7KUV - chain A; structure by X-ray diffraction, 2.15 A resolution.

Chain A:
Name: Polyamine deacetylase HDAC10
From: Danio rerio
Notes: EC 3.5.1.48, 3.5.1.62
UniProt: F1QCV2 (HDA10_DANRE); residue numbers follow UniProt; this construct covers 2-675
Amino-acid sequence (678 residues; each row starts with the number of its first residue; numbers below 1 keep their minus sign (Ser-1 is residue -1)):
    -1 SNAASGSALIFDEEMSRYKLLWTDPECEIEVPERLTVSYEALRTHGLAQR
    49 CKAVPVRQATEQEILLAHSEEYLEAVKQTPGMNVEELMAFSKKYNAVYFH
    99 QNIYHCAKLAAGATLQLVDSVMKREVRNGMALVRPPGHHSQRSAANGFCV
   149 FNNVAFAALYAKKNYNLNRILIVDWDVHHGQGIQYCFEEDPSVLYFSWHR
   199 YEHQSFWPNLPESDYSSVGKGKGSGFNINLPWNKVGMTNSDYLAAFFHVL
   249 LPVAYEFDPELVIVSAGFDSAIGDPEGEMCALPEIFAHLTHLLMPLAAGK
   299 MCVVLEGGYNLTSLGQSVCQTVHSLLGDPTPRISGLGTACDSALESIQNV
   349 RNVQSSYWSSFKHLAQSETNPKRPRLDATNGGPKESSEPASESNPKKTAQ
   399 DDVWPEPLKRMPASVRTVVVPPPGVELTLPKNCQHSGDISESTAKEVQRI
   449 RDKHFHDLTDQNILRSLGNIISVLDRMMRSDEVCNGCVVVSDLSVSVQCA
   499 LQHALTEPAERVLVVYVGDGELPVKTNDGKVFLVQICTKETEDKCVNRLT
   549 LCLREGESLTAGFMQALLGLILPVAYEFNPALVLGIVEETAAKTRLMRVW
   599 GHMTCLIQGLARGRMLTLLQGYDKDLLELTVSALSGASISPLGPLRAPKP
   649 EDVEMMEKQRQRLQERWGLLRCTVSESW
Unresolved in the structure: -1 to 0, 369-399, 435, 589-593, 643
Construct notes: expression tag (-1 to 1, 676); conflict Glu24 (Ala in F1QCV2), Ala94 (Asp in F1QCV2), Phe154 (Ile in F1QCV2), Asp400 (Ile in F1QCV2), Thr548 (Ser in F1QCV2), Glu586 (Gly in F1QCV2), Arg593 (Gly in F1QCV2), Arg596 (Thr in F1QCV2), Met613 (Thr in F1QCV2), Pro646 (Leu in F1QCV2)
Metal / ion sites: K+ site 1: Asp172, Asp174, His176, Ser195, Trp196; Zn2+: Asp174, His176, Asp267 (together with acetate ion); K+ site 2: Phe185, Asp188, Val191, Phe224
Curated features (UniProtKB/Swiss-Prot):
  - motif: Pro23, Cys25, Glu26 (Substrate specificity)
  - active site: His137 (Proton donor/acceptor)
  - binding site (substrate): Asp22, Tyr307
  - binding site (Zn(2+)): Asp174, His176, Asp267
  - site: Glu274 (Substrate specificity)
Reported in the primary citation:
  - catalytic residues: His136, His137, Tyr307
  - binding site for acetate ion: His136, His137, Tyr307

Summary:
The K+ site 1 is built by Asp172, Asp174, His176, Ser195 and Trp196. Asp174, His176 and Asp267 coordinate
Zn2+. UniProt lists active-site residue His137, substrate-binding residues Asp22 and Tyr307 and 3 Zn2+-binding
residues. From the paper: catalytic residues His136, His137 and Tyr307; a binding site for acetate ion at
His136, His137 and Tyr307.
Chain A is Polyamine deacetylase HDAC10 (Danio rerio); the structure, Crystal Structure of Danio rerio Histone
Deacetylase 10 in Complex with Acetate, was determined by X-ray diffraction (same publication as 7KUQ, 7KUR,
7KUS and 7KUT).
